3AZH - chains C and I of the 10 polymer chains in the assembly; structure by X-ray diffraction, 3.49 A resolution.

# Chain C
Name: Histone H2A type 1-B/E
From: Homo sapiens
UniProt: P04908 (H2A1B_HUMAN); residues 0-129 here correspond to UniProt positions 1-130 (UniProt number = residue number + 1)
Sequence (133 residues; numbered -3 to 129; the number before each row is that of its first residue; numbers below 1 keep their minus sign (Gly-3 is residue -3)):
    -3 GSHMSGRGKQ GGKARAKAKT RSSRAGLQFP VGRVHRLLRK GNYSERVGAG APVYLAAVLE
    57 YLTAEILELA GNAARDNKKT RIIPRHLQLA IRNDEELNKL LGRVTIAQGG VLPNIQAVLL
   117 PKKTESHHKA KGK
Disordered / not traced: -3 to 12, 119-129
Construct notes: expression tag (-3 to -1)
Swiss-Prot annotation at these positions:
  - modified residue: Ser1 (N-acetylserine), Arg3 (Citrulline), Lys5 (N6-(2-hydroxyisobutyryl)lysine), Lys9 (N6-(2-hydroxyisobutyryl)lysine), Lys13 (N6-(beta-hydroxybutyryl)lysine), Lys36 (N6-(2-hydroxyisobutyryl)lysine), Lys74 (N6-(2-hydroxyisobutyryl)lysine), Lys75 (N6-(2-hydroxyisobutyryl)lysine), Lys95 (N6-(2-hydroxyisobutyryl)lysine), Gln104 (N5-methylglutamine), Lys118 (N6-(2-hydroxyisobutyryl)lysine), Lys119 (N6-crotonyllysine), Thr120 (Phosphothreonine), Lys125 (N6-crotonyllysine)
  - cross-link (Glycyl lysine isopeptide (Lys-Gly)): Lys13 (interchain with G-Cter in ubiquitin), Lys15 (interchain with G-Cter in ubiquitin), Lys119 (interchain with G-Cter in ubiquitin)

# Chain I
Molecule: 146-nt DNA strand
Sequence (146 nucleotides; numbered 1 to 146; the number before each row is that of its first residue):
     1 ATCAATATCC ACCTGCAGAT TCTACCAAAA GTGTATTTGG AAACTGCTCC ATCAAAAGGC
    61 ATGTTCAGCT GAATTCAGCT GAACATGCCT TTTGATGGAG CAGTTTCCAA ATACACTTTT
   121 GGTAGAATCT GCAGGTGGAT ATTGAT
Disordered / not traced: 146

# Chain C / chain I interface
Pairs across the interface (15; chain C residue first):
  Ala14(C) with DA30(I), phosphate contact; DG31(I), phosphate contact
  Lys15(C) with DA30(I), sugar contact; DG31(I), hydrogen bond to the phosphate
  Thr16(C) with DA30(I), phosphate contact
  Arg17(C) with DA30(I), salt bridge to the phosphate
  Arg20(C) with DG31(I), salt bridge to the phosphate
  Gly28(C) with DA29(I), phosphate contact; DA30(I), phosphate contact
  Arg29(C) with DA29(I), phosphate contact
  Arg32(C) with DA28(I), hydrogen bond to the phosphate; DA29(I), salt bridge to the phosphate
  Arg42(C) with DT38(I), salt bridge to the phosphate
  Lys74(C) with DA11(I), salt bridge to the phosphate
  Arg77(C) with DA19(I), phosphate contact
Other interface residues (no listed pair), chain C (12 interface residues in all): Lys13
Other interface residues (no listed pair), chain I (9 interface residues in all): DT20, DT37

# Summary
The interface between chain C and chain I involves 12 residues on one side and 9 on the other, with 2 hydrogen
bonds and 5 salt bridges. Among the polar pairs are Lys15(C)-DG31(I), Arg32(C)-DA28(I) and Arg17(C)-DA30(I).
Here chain C is Histone H2A type 1-B/E (Homo sapiens) and chain I is a 146-nt DNA strand. Entry 3AZH (Crystal
Structure of Human Nucleosome Core Particle Containing H3K122Q mutation) was determined by X-ray diffraction
(same publication as 3AYW, 3AZE, 3AZF, 3AZG, 3AZJ, 3AZK and 3 further entries).
